PDB entry 5V1O | X-ray diffraction, 1.80 A resolution | chains T and A of the 4 polymer chains in the assembly

Chain T:
Molecule: 16-nt DNA strand
Sequence (16 nucleotides; each row starts with the number of its first residue):
     1 CCGACGACGCATCAGC

Chain A:
Name: DNA polymerase beta
From: Homo sapiens
Notes: EC 2.7.7.7, 4.2.99.-
UniProt: P06746 (DPOLB_HUMAN); numbering as in UniProt (aligned over 1-335)
Sequence (335 residues; row label = number of the first residue in the row):
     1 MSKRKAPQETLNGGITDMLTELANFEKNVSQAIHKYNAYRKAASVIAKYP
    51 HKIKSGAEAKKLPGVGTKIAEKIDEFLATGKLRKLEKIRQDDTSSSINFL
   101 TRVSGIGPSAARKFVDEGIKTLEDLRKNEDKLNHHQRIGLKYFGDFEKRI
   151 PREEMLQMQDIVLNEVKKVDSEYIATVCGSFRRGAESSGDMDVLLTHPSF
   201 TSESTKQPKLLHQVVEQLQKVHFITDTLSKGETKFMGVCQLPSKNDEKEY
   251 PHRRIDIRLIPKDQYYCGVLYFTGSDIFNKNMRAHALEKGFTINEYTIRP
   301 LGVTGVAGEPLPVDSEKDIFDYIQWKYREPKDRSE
Unresolved in the structure: 1-9
Swiss-Prot annotation at these positions:
  - region: Arg-183 to Asp-192 (DNA-binding)
  - active site: Lys-72 (Nucleophile)
  - binding site (K(+)): Lys-60, Leu-62, Val-65, Thr-101, Val-103, Ile-106
  - binding site (Na(+)): Lys-60, Leu-62, Val-65, Thr-101, Val-103, Ile-106
  - binding site (dATP): Arg-149, Ser-180, Arg-183, Gly-189, Asp-190
  - binding site (dCTP): Arg-149, Ser-180, Arg-183, Gly-189, Asp-190
  - binding site (dGTP): Arg-149, Ser-180, Arg-183, Gly-189, Asp-190, Asp-192
  - binding site (dTTP): Arg-149, Ser-180, Arg-183, Gly-189, Asp-190
  - binding site (Mg(2+)): Asp-190, Asp-192, Asp-256
  - modified residue: Lys-72 (N6-acetyllysine), Arg-83 (Omega-N-methylarginine), Arg-152 (Omega-N-methylarginine)
  - cross-link (Glycyl lysine isopeptide (Lys-Gly)): Lys-41 (interchain with G-Cter in ubiquitin), Lys-61 (interchain with G-Cter in ubiquitin), Lys-81 (interchain with G-Cter in ubiquitin)
  - natural variant: Leu-22 (L22P: Found in a gastric cancer sample; uncertain significance), Tyr-39 (Y39C: Found in a gastric cancer sample; uncertain significance), Gly-118 (G118V: Decreased DNA-directed DNA polymerase activity), Arg-137 (R137Q: Decreased function in base-excision repair), Arg-149 (R149I: Decreased DNA-directed DNA polymerase activity), Asp-160 (D160N: Found in a gastric cancer sample; uncertain significance), Cys-239 (C239R: Found in a gastric cancer sample; uncertain significance), Lys-289 (K289M: Found in a colon cancer sample; uncertain significance), Asn-294 (N294D: Found in a gastric cancer sample; uncertain significance), Glu-295 (E295K: Found in a gastric cancer sample; uncertain significance)
  - mutagenesis: Phe-25 (F25W: No effect on 5'-dRP lyase activity. Decreased ssDNA binding), His-34 (H34G: Decreased 5'-dRP lyase activity. Decreased ssDNA binding), Lys-35 (K35A: Decreased 5'-dRP lyase activity. Decreased ssDNA binding. Loss of 5'-dRP lyase activity; when associated with A-68 and A-72. Decreased ssDNA binding; when associated with A-68 and A-72 ...), Tyr-39 (Y39F: No effect on 5'-dRP lyase activity; Y39Q: Abolishes DNA polymerase and 5'-dRP lyase activity), Lys-41 (K41R: Abolishes ubiquitination; when associated with R-61 and R-81), Lys-60 (K60A: Decreased 5'-dRP lyase activity. Decreased ssDNA binding), Lys-61 (K61R: Abolishes ubiquitination; when associated with R-41 and R-81), Lys-68 (K68A: No effect on 5'-dRP lyase activity. Decreased ssDNA binding. Loss of 5'-dRP lyase activity; when associated with A-35 and A-72. Decreased ssDNA binding; when associated with A-35 and A-72 ...), Glu-71 (E71Q: No effect on 5'-dRP lyase activity. No effect on structure shown by circular dichroism. No effect on ssDNA binding), Lys-72 (K72A: Severely reduced 5'-dRP lyase activity. Does not affect ssDNA binding. Loss of 5'-dRP lyase activity; when associated with A-35 and A-68. Decreased ssDNA binding ...), Glu-75 (E75A: Slightly decreased 5'-dRP lyase activity. Decreased ssDNA binding. No effect on structure shown by circular dichroism), Lys-81 (K81R: Abolishes ubiquitination; when associated with R-41 and R-61), 5 further mutagenesis entries in UniProt
Bound ions: Na+ site 1: Lys-60, Leu-62, Val-65 (shared with 1 residue of chain D); Na+ site 2: Thr-101, Val-103, Ile-106 (shared with 1 residue of chain P); Na+ site 3: Asp-190, Asp-192, Asp-256 (shared with 2 residues of chain P); Mg2+: Asp-190, Asp-192 (together with pyrophosphate) (shared with 1 residue of chain P)
Ligand contacts: pyrophosphate (PPV): Arg-149, Gly-179, Ser-180, Arg-183, Ser-188, Gly-189, Asp-190, Asp-192, Ser-275
What the authors report for this chain:
  - binding site for the 11-nt DNA strand: Tyr-271
  - catalytic residues: Asp-256 (proposed by the authors, not directly observed)

Chain T / chain A interface:
Residue-residue contacts (28):
  DC5(T) / His-34(A)  stacking on the base
  DC5(T) / Leu-287(A)  phosphate contact
  DG6(T) / Asn-279(A)  base contact
  DG6(T) / Lys-280(A)  salt bridge to the phosphate
  DG6(T) / Arg-283(A)  hydrogen bond to the base
  DG6(T) / Ala-284(A)  sugar contact
  DG6(T) / Leu-287(A)  phosphate contact
  DA7(T) / Arg-283(A)  hydrogen bond to the sugar
  DA7(T) / Leu-287(A)  phosphate contact
  DA7(T) / Thr-292(A)  hydrogen bond to the phosphate
  DA7(T) / Ile-293(A)  sugar contact
  DA7(T) / Asn-294(A)  phosphate contact
  DC8(T) / Asn-294(A)  hydrogen bond to the phosphate
  DC8(T) / Glu-295(A)  sugar contact
  DC8(T) / Arg-299(A)  salt bridge to the phosphate
  DG9(T) / Thr-233(A)  hydrogen bond to the phosphate
  DG9(T) / Lys-234(A)  hydrogen bond to the base
  DG9(T) / Arg-258(A)  sugar contact
  DG9(T) / Tyr-296(A)  hydrogen bond to the phosphate
  DC10(T) / Ser-229(A)  phosphate contact
  DC10(T) / Lys-230(A)  hydrogen bond to the phosphate
  DC10(T) / Gly-231(A)  phosphate contact
  DC10(T) / Glu-232(A)  hydrogen bond to the phosphate
  DC10(T) / Thr-233(A)  hydrogen bond to the phosphate
  DC10(T) / Lys-234(A)  hydrogen bond to the phosphate
  DA11(T) / Ser-229(A)  sugar contact
  DA11(T) / Lys-230(A)  hydrogen bond to the phosphate
  DT12(T) / Asn-133(A)  phosphate contact
Other interface residues (no listed pair), chain A (23 interface residues in all): His-134, Leu-228, Tyr-271

Overview:
Chain T and chain A form an interface of 8 and 23 residues respectively, with 12 hydrogen bonds, 2 salt
bridges and 1 aromatic stacking contact. Polar pairs include DG6(T)/Arg-283(A), DG9(T)/Lys-234(A) and
DA7(T)/Arg-283(A). Chain A binds pyrophosphate. From the paper: the catalytic residue Asp-256(A); a binding
site for the 11-nt DNA strand at Tyr-271(A).
Chain T is a 16-nt DNA strand and chain A is DNA polymerase beta (Homo sapiens); the structure, DNA polymerase
beta product complex with 8-oxoG:A and inserted dCTP, was determined by X-ray diffraction, deposited together
with 5V1F, 5V1G, 5V1H, 5V1I, 5V1J, 5V1N and 3 further entries.
